Entry 2VDR (X-ray diffraction, 2.40 A resolution); this record covers chains A and C of the 5 polymer chains in the assembly.

== Chain A ==
Protein: Integrin alpha-iib
Source organism: Homo sapiens
Notes: fragment: headpiece, residues 32-483
Reference sequence: P08514 (ITA2B_HUMAN); residues 1-452 here correspond to UniProt positions 32-483 (UniProt number = residue number + 31)
Sequence (452 residues; row label = number of the first residue in the row):
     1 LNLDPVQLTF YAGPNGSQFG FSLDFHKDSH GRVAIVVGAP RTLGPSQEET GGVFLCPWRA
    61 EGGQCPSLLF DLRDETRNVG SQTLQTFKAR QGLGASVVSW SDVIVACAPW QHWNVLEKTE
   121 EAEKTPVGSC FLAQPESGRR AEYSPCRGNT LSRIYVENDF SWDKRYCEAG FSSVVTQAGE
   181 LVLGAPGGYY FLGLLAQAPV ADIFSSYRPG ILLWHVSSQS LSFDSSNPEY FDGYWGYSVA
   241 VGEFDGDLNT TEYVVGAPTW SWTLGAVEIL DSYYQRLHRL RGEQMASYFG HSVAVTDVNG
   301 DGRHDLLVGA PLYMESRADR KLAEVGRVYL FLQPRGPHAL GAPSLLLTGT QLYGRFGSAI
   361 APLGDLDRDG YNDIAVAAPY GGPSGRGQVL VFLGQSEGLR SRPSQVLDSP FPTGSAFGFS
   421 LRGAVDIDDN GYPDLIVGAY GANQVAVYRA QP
Sequence notes: conflict Gly-282 (Ala313 in P08514)
Disulfides: Cys-56/Cys-65, Cys-107/Cys-130, Cys-146/Cys-167
Glycans and other covalent adducts: N-acetylglucosamine (NAG) linked to Asn-15, Asn-249
Bound ions: Ca2+ site 1: Glu-243, Asp-245, Asp-247, Thr-250, Glu-252; Ca2+ site 2: Asp-297, Asn-299, Asp-301, Arg-303, Asp-305; Ca2+ site 3: Asp-365, Asp-367, Asp-369, Tyr-371, Asp-373; Ca2+ site 4: Asp-426, Asp-428, Asn-430, Tyr-432, Asp-434
Curated features (UniProtKB/Swiss-Prot):
  - binding site (Ca(2+)): Glu-243, Asp-245, Asp-247, Thr-250, Glu-252, Asp-297, Asn-299, Asp-301, Arg-303, Asp-305, Asp-365, Asp-367, Asp-369, Tyr-371, Asp-373, Asp-426, Asp-428, Asn-430, Tyr-432, Asp-434
  - glycosylation (N-linked (GlcNAc...) asparagine): Asn-15, Asn-249

== Chain C ==
Protein: Fibrinogen
Notes: fragment: gamma chain c-terminal peptide, residues 428-437
Reference sequence: Q53Y18 (Q53Y18_HUMAN); residues 402-411 here correspond to UniProt positions 428-437 (UniProt number = residue number + 26)
Sequence (10 residues; row label = number of the first residue in the row):
   402 LGGAKQRGDV
Disordered / not traced: 402-404
Sequence notes: engineered mutation Arg-408 (Ala396 in Q53Y18)
Bound ions: Mg2+: Asp-410 (shared with 3 residues of chain B)
From the paper describing this entry:
  - Ca2+ coordination through a water molecule: Val-411
  - mutagenesis - K406R (15-fold): decreased binding to Integrin alpha-iib (chain A) (citing earlier work)

== How chain A and chain C interact ==
Contacting residue pairs (10; chain A residue first):
  Asp-159(A) / Lys-406(C)
  Phe-160(A) / Gln-407(C)
  Tyr-189(A) / Arg-408(C)  hydrogen bond (backbone-side chain)
  Tyr-190(A) / Arg-408(C)
  Tyr-190(A) / Gly-409(C)
  Leu-192(A) / Arg-408(C)
  Asp-224(A) / Arg-408(C)  salt bridge
  Ser-225(A) / Arg-408(C)  hydrogen bond (backbone-side chain)
  Phe-231(A) / Ala-405(C)
  Phe-231(A) / Arg-408(C)
From the paper, about this interface:
  - residue pairs: Asp-224(A)/Arg-408(C), Asp-232(A)/Arg-408(C)
  - interface residues, chain C: Arg-408(C)

== Summary ==
8 residues of chain A and 5 residues of chain C are in contact, with 2 hydrogen bonds and 1 salt bridge. Among
the polar pairs are Asp-224(A)/Arg-408(C), Tyr-189(A)/Arg-408(C) and Ser-225(A)/Arg-408(C). The paper
describes contacts between Asp-224(A) and Arg-408(C) and Asp-232(A) and Arg-408(C). The paper reports that
K406R of chain C reduces binding to Integrin alpha-iib (chain A); the interface residue Arg-408(C).
Here chain A is Integrin alpha-iib (Homo sapiens) and chain C is Fibrinogen. Entry 2VDR (Integrin
AlphaIIbBeta3 Headpiece Bound to a chimeric Fibrinogen Gamma chain peptide, LGGAKQRGDV) was determined by
X-ray diffraction, deposited together with 2VC2, 2VDK, 2VDL, 2VDM, 2VDN, 2VDO, 2VDP and 2VDQ.
